Entry 3CRG (X-ray diffraction, 1.85 A resolution); this record covers chain A.

Chain A:
Protein: Heparin-binding growth factor 1
Source organism: Homo sapiens
Reference sequence: P05230 (FGF1_HUMAN); residues 2-140 here correspond to UniProt positions 17-155 (UniProt number = residue number + 15)
Chain sequence (146 residues; row label = number of the first residue in the row; note: 1 number in that range is skipped by the numbering (no residue carries it; nothing is unmodelled there); a row labelled like 1C-1G holds insertion residues (1C, then the next letters in order); numbers below 1 keep their minus sign (His-1 is residue -1)):
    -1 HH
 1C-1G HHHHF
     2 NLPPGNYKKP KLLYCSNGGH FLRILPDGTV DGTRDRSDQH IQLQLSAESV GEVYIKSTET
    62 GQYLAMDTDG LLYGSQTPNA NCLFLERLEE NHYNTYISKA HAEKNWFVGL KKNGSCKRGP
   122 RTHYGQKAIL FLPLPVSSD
Not modelled in the structure: -1 to 0, 138-140
Construct notes: expression tag (-1 to 0, 1C-1F); engineered mutation Ala81 (Glu96 in P05230), Asn82 (Glu97 in P05230), Ala101 (Lys116 in P05230)
Curated features (UniProtKB/Swiss-Prot):
  - region: Lys112 to Lys128 (Heparin-binding)
  - motif: Lys9 to Lys12 (Nuclear localization signal)
  - binding site (heparin): Asn18
What the authors report for this chain:
  - conformationally variable residues (side-chain flip): Thr69, Asn80, Asn82
  - interface residues: Thr69, Tyr74, Pro79, Asn80

In short:
Curated annotation (UniProt) lists heparin-binding residue Asn18. From the paper: interface residues Thr69,
Tyr74 and Pro79 among others; conformational variability at Thr69, Asn80 and Asn82.
Chain A is Heparin-binding growth factor 1 (Homo sapiens); the structure, Crystal structure of human
fibroblast growth factor-1 with mutations Glu81Ala, Glu82Asn and Lys101Ala, was determined by X-ray
diffraction (same publication as 3CQA, 3CRH and 3CRI).
